Entry 7KKB (X-ray diffraction, 2.90 A resolution); this record covers chains A and D of the 4 polymer chains in the assembly.

Chain A:
Molecule: Putative fluoride ion transporter CrcB
From: Escherichia coli
UniProtKB: Q6J5N4 (Q6J5N4_ECOLX); residue numbers follow UniProt; this construct covers 1-126
Sequence (126 residues; row label = number of the first residue in the row):
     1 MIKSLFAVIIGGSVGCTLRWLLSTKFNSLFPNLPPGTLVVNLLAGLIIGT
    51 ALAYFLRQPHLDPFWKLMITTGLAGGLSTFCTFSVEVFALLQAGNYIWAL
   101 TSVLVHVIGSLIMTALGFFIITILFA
Not modelled in the structure: 1
Differences from the reference sequence: engineered mutation K25 (Arg in Q6J5N4), A74 (Cys in Q6J5N4), C81 (Ser in Q6J5N4)
Ion coordination: Na+: G75, S78 (shared with 2 residues of chain B)

Chain D:
Molecule: monobody
From: Homo sapiens
Notes: antibody fragment or engineered binder
Sequence (97 residues; numbered 0 to 96; the number before each row is that of its first residue; numbering starts at 0):
     0 GSVSSVPTKLEVVAATPTSLLISWDAPAVTVVHYVITYGETGGNSPVQEF
    50 TVPGSKSTATISGLKPGVDYTITVYTMYYSYSDLYSYSSPISINYRT
Not modelled in the structure: 0

Interface between chain A and chain D:
Residue-residue contacts - 16 pairs, chain A then chain D:
  S23(A) - Y80(D)
  T24(A) - Y80(D)
  N27(A) - Y80(D)
  S28(A) - V2(D)
  P31(A) - A27(D)
  P31(A) - T29(D)  hydrogen bond (backbone-side chain)
  T82(A) - Y80(D)
  E86(A) - Y78(D)
  F88(A) - Y84(D)
  A89(A) - Y78(D)  hydrophobic
  A89(A) - Y84(D)
  Q92(A) - V31(D)
  Q92(A) - Y84(D)  hydrogen bond
  A93(A) - V30(D)
  A93(A) - V31(D)
  A93(A) - S54(D)
Interface residues without a listed pair, chain A (15 interface residues in all): R19, W20, V85, L90
Interface residues without a listed pair, chain D (12 interface residues in all): V28, G53, S81

In short:
Chain A and chain D form an interface of 15 and 12 residues respectively; the contacts include 2 hydrogen
bonds. Polar contacts include P31(A)-T29(D) and Q92(A)-Y84(D). G75(A) and S78(A) form the Na+ site.
Chain A is Putative fluoride ion transporter CrcB (Escherichia coli) and chain D is monobody (Homo sapiens);
the structure, Fluoride channel Fluc-Ec2 mutant S81C with bromide, was determined by X-ray diffraction
together with 7KK8, 7KK9, 7KKA and 7KKR from the same study.
